7UGW - chains B and V of the 6 polymer chains in the assembly; structure by X-ray diffraction, 3.00 A resolution.

Chain B:
Molecule: DNA gyrase subunit B
Organism: Mycobacterium tuberculosis H37Rv
Notes: EC 5.6.2.2
Reference sequence: P9WG45 (GYRB_MYCTU); numbering as in UniProt (aligned over 425-675)
Amino-acid sequence (251 residues; numbered 425 to 675; the number before each row is that of its first residue):
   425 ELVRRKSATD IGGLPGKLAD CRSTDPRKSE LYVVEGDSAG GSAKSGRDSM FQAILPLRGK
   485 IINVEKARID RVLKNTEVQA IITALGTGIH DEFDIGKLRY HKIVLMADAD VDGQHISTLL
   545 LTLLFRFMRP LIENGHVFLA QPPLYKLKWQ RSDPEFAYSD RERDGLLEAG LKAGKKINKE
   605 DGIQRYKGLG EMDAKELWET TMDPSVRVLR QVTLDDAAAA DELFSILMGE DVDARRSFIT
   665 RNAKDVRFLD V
Unresolved in the structure: 431-433
Metal / ion sites: Mg2+: Asp532, Asp534
Reported in the primary citation:
  - binding site for the 46-nt DNA strand (chain V): Arg482

Chain V:
Molecule: 46-nt DNA strand
Sequence (46 nucleotides; numbered 1 to 46; the number before each row is that of its first residue):
     1 GGCCCTACGG CTGAAAGCCG TAGGGCCCTA CGGCTGAAAG CCGTAG

Interface between chain B and chain V:
Pairs across the interface - 32 pairs, chain B then chain V:
  Lys441(B) - DG1(V)  phosphate contact
  Glu459(B) - DG46(V)  phosphate contact
  Asp461(B) - DG1(V)  phosphate contact
  Asp461(B) - DG2(V)  phosphate contact
  Ser462(B) - DG2(V)  hydrogen bond to the phosphate
  Arg482(B) - DG1(V)  sugar contact
  Arg482(B) - DC27(V)  hydrogen bond to the base
  Arg482(B) - DC28(V)  hydrogen bond to the base
  Arg482(B) - DG46(V)  base contact
  Gly483(B) - DG46(V)  base contact
  Lys484(B) - DT29(V)  sugar contact
  Lys484(B) - DG46(V)  hydrogen bond to the base
  Ile485(B) - DT29(V)  phosphate contact
  Ile485(B) - DA30(V)  sugar contact
  Ile486(B) - DT29(V)  phosphate contact
  Ile486(B) - DA30(V)  phosphate contact
  Asn487(B) - DT29(V)  phosphate contact
  Asn487(B) - DA30(V)  hydrogen bond to the phosphate
  Asn487(B) - DC31(V)  hydrogen bond to the phosphate
  Lys490(B) - DC31(V)  salt bridge to the phosphate
  Lys490(B) - DG32(V)  salt bridge to the phosphate
  Arg495(B) - DT29(V)  salt bridge to the phosphate
  Arg495(B) - DA30(V)  salt bridge to the phosphate
  Asn499(B) - DT29(V)  sugar contact
  Asp536(B) - DG46(V)  sugar contact
  His539(B) - DA30(V)  hydrogen bond to the phosphate
  His539(B) - DC31(V)  salt bridge to the phosphate
  Ile540(B) - DG46(V)  phosphate contact
  Leu543(B) - DA30(V)  sugar contact
  Val656(B) - DG32(V)  sugar contact
  Val656(B) - DG33(V)  phosphate contact
  Arg659(B) - DG32(V)  salt bridge to the phosphate
Also at the interface, not in a pair above, chain B (20 interface residues in all): Met652
Also at the interface, not in a pair above, chain V (12 interface residues in all): DC3, DA45

Summary:
The interface between chain B and chain V involves 20 residues on one side and 12 on the other, with 7
hydrogen bonds and 6 salt bridges. Polar pairs include Arg482(B)-DC27(V), Arg482(B)-DC28(V) and
Lys484(B)-DG46(V). From the paper: a binding site for the 46-nt DNA strand (chain V) at Arg482(B).
Here chain B is DNA gyrase subunit B (Mycobacterium tuberculosis H37Rv) and chain V is a 46-nt DNA strand.
Entry 7UGW (M. tuberculosis DNA gyrase cleavage core bound to DNA and evybactin) was determined by X-ray
diffraction.
